Entry 2EEO (X-ray diffraction, 1.60 A resolution); this record covers chains A and B.

[Chain A]
Protein: Aspartate 1-decarboxylase
Organism: Thermus thermophilus
Notes: EC 4.1.1.11; fragment: Aspartate 1-decarboxylase beta chain
Reference sequence: Q5SKN7 (PAND_THET8); numbering as in UniProt (aligned over 1-24)
Sequence (24 residues; row label = number of the first residue in the row):
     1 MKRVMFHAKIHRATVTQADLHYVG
Unresolved in the structure: 24
Residues lining bound ligands: fumaric acid (FUM): K9, H11, Y22

[Chain B]
Protein: Aspartate 1-decarboxylase
Organism: Thermus thermophilus
Notes: EC 4.1.1.11; fragment: Aspartate 1-decarboxylase alpha chain
Reference sequence: Q5SKN7 (PAND_THET8); residue numbers follow UniProt; this construct covers 26-120
Sequence (95 residues; row label = number of the first residue in the row):
    26 VTVDQDLLDAAGILPFEQVDIYDITNGARLTTYALPGERGSGVIGINGAA
    76 AHLVKPGDLVILVAYGVFDEEEARNLKPTVVLVDERNRILEVRKG
Residues lining bound ligands:
  - fumaric acid (FUM): Y47, R54, T57, Y58, N72, G73, A74, A75, I86
  - pyruvic acid (PYR): V26, T27, T57, Y58, L60, G70, I71, N72
Curated features (UniProtKB/Swiss-Prot):
  - active site: Y58 (Proton donor)
  - binding site (substrate): T57, G73 to A75

[Chain A / chain B interface]
Pairs across the interface (87; chain A residue first):
  K2(A) - V92(B)
  K2(A) - F93(B)
  K2(A) - D94(B)
  R3(A) - G91(B)
  R3(A) - V92(B)
  R3(A) - F93(B)  hydrogen bond (backbone-backbone)
  R3(A) - E95(B)  salt bridge
  V4(A) - Y90(B)  hydrophobic
  V4(A) - G91(B)
  M5(A) - Y90(B)
  M5(A) - G91(B)  hydrogen bond (backbone-backbone)
  M5(A) - F93(B)  hydrophobic
  M5(A) - A98(B)
  M5(A) - L101(B)  hydrophobic
  F6(A) - V88(B)  hydrophobic
  F6(A) - A89(B)
  F6(A) - Y90(B)  hydrophobic
  F6(A) - L101(B)
  F6(A) - P103(B)
  H7(A) - G37(B)
  H7(A) - E42(B)  salt bridge
  H7(A) - A89(B)  hydrogen bond (backbone-backbone)
  H7(A) - Y90(B)
  H7(A) - G91(B)
  H7(A) - F93(B)
  H7(A) - P103(B)
  H7(A) - T104(B)  hydrogen bond (backbone-backbone)
  A8(A) - A36(B)
  A8(A) - I38(B)  hydrophobic
  A8(A) - V88(B)
  A8(A) - A89(B)  hydrogen bond (backbone-backbone)
  A8(A) - T104(B)
  K9(A) - I86(B)
  K9(A) - L87(B)
  K9(A) - T104(B)  hydrogen bond (backbone-backbone)
  K9(A) - V105(B)
  K9(A) - V106(B)  hydrogen bond (backbone-backbone)
  I10(A) - V28(B)  hydrophobic
  I10(A) - L32(B)  hydrophobic
  I10(A) - I86(B)
  I10(A) - L87(B)  hydrogen bond (backbone-backbone)
  I10(A) - V106(B)
  H11(A) - I86(B)
  H11(A) - V106(B)  hydrogen bond (backbone-backbone)
  H11(A) - L107(B)
  H11(A) - V108(B)
  R12(A) - I49(B)
  R12(A) - L84(B)
  R12(A) - V85(B)  hydrogen bond (backbone-backbone)
  R12(A) - V108(B)
  A13(A) - D83(B)
  A13(A) - L84(B)
  A13(A) - V85(B)  hydrogen bond (backbone-backbone)
  A13(A) - V108(B)  hydrophobic
  A13(A) - N112(B)
  T14(A) - I69(B)
  T14(A) - D83(B)
  T14(A) - L84(B)
  T14(A) - E110(B)
  T14(A) - N112(B)
  V15(A) - I69(B)
  V15(A) - I71(B)  hydrophobic
  V15(A) - V79(B)  hydrophobic
  V15(A) - K80(B)
  V15(A) - P81(B)
  V15(A) - G82(B)  hydrogen bond (backbone-backbone)
  V15(A) - D83(B)  hydrogen bond (backbone-backbone)
  V15(A) - V85(B)  hydrophobic
  T16(A) - G67(B)
  T16(A) - V68(B)
  T16(A) - I69(B)  hydrogen bond (backbone-backbone)
  T16(A) - N112(B)
  Q17(A) - V68(B)
  Q17(A) - I69(B)  hydrogen bond (backbone-backbone)
  Q17(A) - G70(B)
  Q17(A) - I71(B)  hydrogen bond (backbone-backbone)
  A18(A) - I71(B)
  A18(A) - P81(B)  hydrophobic
  D19(A) - I71(B)  hydrogen bond (backbone-backbone)
  D19(A) - N72(B)
  D19(A) - G73(B)  hydrogen bond (backbone-backbone)
  L20(A) - G73(B)
  L20(A) - A74(B)  hydrophobic
  L20(A) - A76(B)  hydrophobic
  L20(A) - H77(B)
  Y22(A) - N72(B)
  Y22(A) - G73(B)
Other interface residues (no listed pair), chain A (21 interface residues in all): M1
Other interface residues (no listed pair), chain B (45 interface residues in all): Y58

[In short]
Chain A and chain B form an interface of 21 and 45 residues respectively, with 18 hydrogen bonds and 2 salt
bridges. Among the polar pairs are R3(A)-E95(B), H7(A)-E42(B) and R3(A)-F93(B). Pyruvic acid and fumaric acid
are bound between chain A and chain B.
Chain A is Aspartate 1-decarboxylase and chain B is Aspartate 1-decarboxylase, both from Thermus thermophilus;
the structure, Crystal Structure of T.th. HB8 L-Aspartate-alpha-Decarboxylase Complexed with Fumarate, was
determined by X-ray diffraction.
